Entry 8XO9 (electron microscopy, 3.20 A resolution); this record covers chain A.

== Chain A ==
Molecule: Synaptic vesicular amine transporter, transporter A
Source organism: Homo sapiens
UniProtKB: Q05940 (VMAT2_HUMAN); residues 17-474 carry their UniProt numbers (458 of 574 residues fall inside the UniProt entry; the rest is not from it)
Sequence (574 residues; each row starts with the number of its first residue):
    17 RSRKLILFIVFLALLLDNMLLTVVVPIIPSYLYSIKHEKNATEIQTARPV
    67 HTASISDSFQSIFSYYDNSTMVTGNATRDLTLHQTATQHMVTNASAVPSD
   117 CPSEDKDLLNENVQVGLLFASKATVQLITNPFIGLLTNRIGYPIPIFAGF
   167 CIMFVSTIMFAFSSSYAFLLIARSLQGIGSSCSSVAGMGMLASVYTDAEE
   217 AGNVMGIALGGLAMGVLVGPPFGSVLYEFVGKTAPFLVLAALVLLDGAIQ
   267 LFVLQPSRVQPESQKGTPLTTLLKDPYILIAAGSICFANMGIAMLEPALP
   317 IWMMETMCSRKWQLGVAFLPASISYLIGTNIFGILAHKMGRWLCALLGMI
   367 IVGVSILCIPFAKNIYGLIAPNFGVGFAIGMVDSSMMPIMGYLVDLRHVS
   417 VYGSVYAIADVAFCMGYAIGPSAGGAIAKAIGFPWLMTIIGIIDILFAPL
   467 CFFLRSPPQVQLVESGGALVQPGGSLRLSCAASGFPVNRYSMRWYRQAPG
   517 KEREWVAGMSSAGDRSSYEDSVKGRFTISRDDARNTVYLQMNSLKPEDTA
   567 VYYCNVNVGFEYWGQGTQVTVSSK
Disordered / not traced: 55-120, 475-590
Differences from the reference sequence: conflict Ala214 (Asp in Q05940), Ala217 (Arg in Q05940)
Ligand contacts: Noradrenaline (E5E): Leu228, Val232, Asn305, Ile308, Phe334, Ala337, Ser338, Tyr341, Gly392, Ile395, Asp399, Phe429, Tyr433
Curated features (UniProtKB/Swiss-Prot):
  - binding site (serotonin): Leu228, Val232, Asn305, Ile308, Glu312, Phe334, Tyr341, Asp399, Tyr433
  - glycosylation (N-linked (GlcNAc...) asparagine): Asn84, Asn91

== Overview ==
Ligands of chain A: Noradrenaline. Curated annotation (UniProt) lists 9 serotonin-binding residues.
Chain A is Synaptic vesicular amine transporter, transporter A (Homo sapiens); the structure, VMAT2 complex
with noradrenaline in cytosol-facing state, was determined by electron microscopy (same publication as 8JSX,
8JT5, 8JTB, 8XOA and 8XOB).
